8W27 - chains B and R of the 20 polymer chains in the assembly; structure by electron microscopy, 2.21 A resolution.

[Chain B (and R)]
Protein: Maltose/maltodextrin-binding periplasmic protein, Poly [ADP-ribose] polymerase tankyrase-2
Source organism: Homo sapiens
Notes: EC 2.4.2.30, 2.4.2.-; chain R of this document is another copy of the same molecule, construct and numbering; everything in this record applies to it too
UniProt: chimeric construct of P0AEY0, Q9H2K2: residues 474-838 from P0AEY0 (MALE_ECO57) positions 28-392 (UniProt number = residue number - 446); residues 850-1166 from Q9H2K2 positions 850-1166 (same numbers)
Sequence (729 residues; numbered 438 to 1166; the number before each row is that of its first residue):
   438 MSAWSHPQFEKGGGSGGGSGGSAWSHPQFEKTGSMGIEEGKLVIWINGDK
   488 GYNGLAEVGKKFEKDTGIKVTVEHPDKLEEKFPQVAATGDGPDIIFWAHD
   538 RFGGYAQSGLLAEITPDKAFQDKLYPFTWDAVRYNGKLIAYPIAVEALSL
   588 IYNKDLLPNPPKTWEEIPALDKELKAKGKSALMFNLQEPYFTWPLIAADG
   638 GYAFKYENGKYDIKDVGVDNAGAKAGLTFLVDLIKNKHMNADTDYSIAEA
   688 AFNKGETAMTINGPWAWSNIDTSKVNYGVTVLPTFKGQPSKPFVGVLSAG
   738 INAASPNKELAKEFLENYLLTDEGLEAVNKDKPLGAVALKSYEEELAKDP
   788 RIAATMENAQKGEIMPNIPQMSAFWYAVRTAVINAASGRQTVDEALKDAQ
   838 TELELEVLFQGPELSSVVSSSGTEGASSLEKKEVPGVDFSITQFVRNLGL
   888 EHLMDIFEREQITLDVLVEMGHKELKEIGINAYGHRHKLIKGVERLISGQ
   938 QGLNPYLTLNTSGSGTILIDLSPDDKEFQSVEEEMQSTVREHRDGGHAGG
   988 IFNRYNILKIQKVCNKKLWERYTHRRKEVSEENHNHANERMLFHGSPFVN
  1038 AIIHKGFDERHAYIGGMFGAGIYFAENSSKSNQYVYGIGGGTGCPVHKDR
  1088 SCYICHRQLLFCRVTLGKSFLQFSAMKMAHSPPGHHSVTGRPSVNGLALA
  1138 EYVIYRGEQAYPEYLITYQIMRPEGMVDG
Unresolved in the structure: 438-874, 1159-1166
Differences from the reference sequence: initiating methionine (438); expression tag (439-473); linker (839-849)
Ion coordination: Zn2+: Cys1081, His1084, Cys1089, Cys1092
Residues lining bound ligands: compound (XAV; 2-[4-(trifluoromethyl)phenyl]-7,8-dihydro-5H-thiopyrano[4,3-d]pyrimidin-4-ol): Phe1030, His1031, Gly1032, Ser1033, Pro1034, Phe1035, Tyr1050, Tyr1060, Phe1061, Ala1062, Lys1067, Ser1068, Tyr1071, Ile1075, Glu1138
Swiss-Prot annotation at these positions:
  - binding site (Zn(2+)): Cys1081, His1084, Cys1089, Cys1092
Reported in the primary citation:
  - mutagenesis - L1136Y: unchanged binding to compound
  - mutagenesis - L1136Y: unchanged signaling in response to compound
  - mutagenesis - L1136Y: unchanged signaling in response to XAV939
  - specificity-determining residues: Leu1136
  - specificity-determining residues: Ala1112 (by similarity / conservation)

[Interface between chain B and chain R]
Pairs across the interface - 37 pairs, chain B then chain R:
  Gly939(B) - Asn1022(R)
  Leu940(B) - Asn1022(R)
  Asn941(B) - Asn1022(R)  hydrogen bond
  Leu944(B) - Glu1018(R)
  His1011(B) - His1011(R)  hydrogen bond
  Glu1018(B) - Leu944(R)
  Asn1022(B) - Gly939(R)  hydrogen bond (side chain-backbone)
  Asn1022(B) - Leu940(R)
  Asn1022(B) - Asn941(R)  hydrogen bond
  Glu1046(B) - His1117(R)
  Glu1046(B) - Arg1143(R)  salt bridge
  Arg1047(B) - Ser1118(R)
  Arg1047(B) - Pro1119(R)
  Arg1047(B) - Pro1120(R)
  Arg1047(B) - Gly1121(R)
  Arg1047(B) - His1122(R)  hydrogen bond (side chain-backbone)
  His1048(B) - Pro1120(R)
  Ala1057(B) - Ala1116(R)  hydrophobic
  Ala1057(B) - His1117(R)  hydrogen bond (backbone-side chain)
  Ala1116(B) - Ala1057(R)  hydrophobic
  Ala1116(B) - Ala1116(R)  hydrophobic
  Ala1116(B) - His1117(R)  hydrogen bond (backbone-side chain)
  His1117(B) - Glu1046(R)
  His1117(B) - Ala1057(R)  hydrogen bond (side chain-backbone)
  His1117(B) - Ala1116(R)  hydrogen bond (side chain-backbone)
  His1117(B) - His1117(R)
  His1117(B) - Tyr1142(R)
  Ser1118(B) - Arg1047(R)
  Pro1119(B) - Arg1047(R)
  Pro1120(B) - Arg1047(R)
  Pro1120(B) - His1048(R)
  Gly1121(B) - Arg1047(R)
  His1122(B) - Arg1047(R)  hydrogen bond (backbone-side chain)
  Tyr1142(B) - His1117(R)
  Arg1143(B) - Glu1046(R)  salt bridge
  Arg1143(B) - Glu1145(R)  salt bridge
  Glu1145(B) - Arg1143(R)  salt bridge
Other interface residues (no listed pair), chain B (23 interface residues in all): Glu1019, Ala1049
Other interface residues (no listed pair), chain R (23 interface residues in all): Ala1049, His1123

[Overview]
Chain B and chain R each contribute 23 residues to their interface, with 10 hydrogen bonds and 4 salt bridges.
Polar contacts include Glu1046(B)-Arg1143(R), Arg1143(B)-Glu1145(R) and Asn941(B)-Asn1022(R). Chain B binds
compound. From the paper: L1136Y of chain B leaves binding to compound unchanged; specificity determinants
Leu1136(B) and Ala1112(B).
Both chains are Maltose/maltodextrin-binding periplasmic protein, Poly [ADP-ribose] polymerase tankyrase-2
(Homo sapiens). Entry 8W27 (Cryo-EM structure of human tankyrase 2 SAM-PARP filament bound to compound, XAV
(consensus map)) was determined by electron microscopy together with 8W23, 8W25, 8W28, 8W2T and 8W2U from the
same study.
